6UU9 - chains CCC and 222 of the 9 polymer chains in the assembly; structure by X-ray diffraction, 5.40 A resolution (low resolution: residue-level contacts below are approximate; hydrogen-bond / salt-bridge calls are withheld).

Chain CCC:
Protein: DNA-directed RNA polymerase subunit beta
Organism: Escherichia coli
Notes: EC 2.7.7.6
Reference sequence: P0A8V4 (RPOB_ECO57); residue numbers follow UniProt; this construct covers 1-1342
Sequence (1342 residues; each row starts with the number of its first residue):
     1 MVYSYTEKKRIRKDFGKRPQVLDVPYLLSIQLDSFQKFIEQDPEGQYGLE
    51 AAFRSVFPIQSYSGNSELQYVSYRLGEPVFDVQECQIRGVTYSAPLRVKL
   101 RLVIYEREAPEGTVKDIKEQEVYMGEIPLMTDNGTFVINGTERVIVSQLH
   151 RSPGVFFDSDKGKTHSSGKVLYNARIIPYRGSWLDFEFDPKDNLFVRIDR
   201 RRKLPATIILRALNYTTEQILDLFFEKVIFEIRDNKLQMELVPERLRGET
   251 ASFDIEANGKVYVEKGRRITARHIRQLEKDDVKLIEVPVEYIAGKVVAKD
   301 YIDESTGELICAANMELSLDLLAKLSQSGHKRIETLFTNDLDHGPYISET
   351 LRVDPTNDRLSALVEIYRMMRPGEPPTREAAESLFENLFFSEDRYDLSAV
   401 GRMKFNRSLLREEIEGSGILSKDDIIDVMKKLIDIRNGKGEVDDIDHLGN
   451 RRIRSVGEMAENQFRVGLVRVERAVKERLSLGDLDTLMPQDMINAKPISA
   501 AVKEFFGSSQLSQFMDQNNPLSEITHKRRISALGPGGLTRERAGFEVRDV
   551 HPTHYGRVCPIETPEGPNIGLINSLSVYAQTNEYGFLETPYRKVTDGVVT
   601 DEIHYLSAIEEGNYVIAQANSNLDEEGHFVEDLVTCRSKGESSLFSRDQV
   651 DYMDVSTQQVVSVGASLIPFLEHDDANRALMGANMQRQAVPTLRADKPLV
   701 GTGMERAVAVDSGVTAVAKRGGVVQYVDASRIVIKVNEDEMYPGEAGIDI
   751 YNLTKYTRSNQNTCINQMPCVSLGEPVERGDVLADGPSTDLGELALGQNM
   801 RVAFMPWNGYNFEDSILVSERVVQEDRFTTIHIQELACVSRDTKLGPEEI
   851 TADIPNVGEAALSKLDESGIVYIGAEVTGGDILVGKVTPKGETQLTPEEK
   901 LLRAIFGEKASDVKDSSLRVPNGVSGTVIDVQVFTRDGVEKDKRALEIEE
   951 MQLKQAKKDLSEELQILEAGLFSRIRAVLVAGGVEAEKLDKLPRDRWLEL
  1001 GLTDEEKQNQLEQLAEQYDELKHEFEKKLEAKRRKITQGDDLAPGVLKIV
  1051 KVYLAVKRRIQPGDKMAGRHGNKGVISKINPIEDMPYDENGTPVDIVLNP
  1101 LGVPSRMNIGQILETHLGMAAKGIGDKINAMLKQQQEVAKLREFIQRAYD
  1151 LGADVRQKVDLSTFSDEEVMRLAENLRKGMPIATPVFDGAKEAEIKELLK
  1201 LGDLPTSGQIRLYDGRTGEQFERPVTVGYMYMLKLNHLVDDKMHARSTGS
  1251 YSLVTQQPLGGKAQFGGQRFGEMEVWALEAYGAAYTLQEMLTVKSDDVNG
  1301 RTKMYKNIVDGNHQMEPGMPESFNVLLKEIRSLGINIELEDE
Unresolved in the structure: 1
Curated features (UniProtKB/Swiss-Prot):
  - modified residue (N6-acetyllysine): Lys-1022, Lys-1200

Chain 222:
Molecule: Synthetic DNA 50-mer (promoter template strand)
Sequence (50 nucleotides; row label = number of the first residue in the row):
     3 TCCGCGTCAGACTCGTAGGATTATAGCATACGTGAGGTGGGATGTCAAGG
Unresolved in the structure: 19-22, 39-52

Chain CCC / chain 222 interface:
Contacting residue pairs - 18 pairs, chain CCC then chain 222:
  Asn-139(CCC) / DG17(222)
  Arg-143(CCC) / DC16(222)
  Arg-470(CCC) / DT24(222)
  Asn-494(CCC) / DA25(222)
  Lys-496(CCC) / DT24(222)
  Lys-496(CCC) / DA25(222)
  Ala-500(CCC) / DT23(222)
  Lys-503(CCC) / DT23(222)
  Phe-514(CCC) / DC16(222)
  Gly-1261(CCC) / DA13(222)
  Lys-1262(CCC) / DA13(222)
  Lys-1262(CCC) / DC14(222)
  Ala-1263(CCC) / DC14(222)
  Gln-1268(CCC) / DG12(222)
  Arg-1269(CCC) / DA11(222)
  Arg-1269(CCC) / DG12(222)
  Gly-1271(CCC) / DA11(222)
  Met-1273(CCC) / DC10(222)
Other interface residues (no listed pair), chain CCC (19 interface residues in all): Arg-202, Pro-497, Gly-1267, Glu-1274
Other interface residues (no listed pair), chain 222 (13 interface residues in all): DT3, DT9, DT15

In short:
19 residues of chain CCC face 13 of chain 222 across their interface.
Chain CCC is DNA-directed RNA polymerase subunit beta (Escherichia coli) and chain 222 is Synthetic DNA 50-mer
(promoter template strand); the structure, E. coli mutant sigma-S transcription initiation complex with an
8-nt RNA ("Fresh" mutant crystal soaked with ..., was determined by X-ray diffraction (same publication as
6UTV, 6UTW, 6UTX, 6UTY, 6UTZ, 6UU0 and 11 further entries).
